6M4E - chain A; structure by X-ray diffraction, 2.10 A resolution.

[Chain A]
Protein: Beta-galactosidase-like enzyme
Source organism: Hamamotoa singularis
UniProtKB: Q564N5 (Q564N5_9BASI); residues 23-594 here = UniProt positions 23-594
Sequence (578 residues; numbered 23 to 600; the number before each row is that of its first residue):
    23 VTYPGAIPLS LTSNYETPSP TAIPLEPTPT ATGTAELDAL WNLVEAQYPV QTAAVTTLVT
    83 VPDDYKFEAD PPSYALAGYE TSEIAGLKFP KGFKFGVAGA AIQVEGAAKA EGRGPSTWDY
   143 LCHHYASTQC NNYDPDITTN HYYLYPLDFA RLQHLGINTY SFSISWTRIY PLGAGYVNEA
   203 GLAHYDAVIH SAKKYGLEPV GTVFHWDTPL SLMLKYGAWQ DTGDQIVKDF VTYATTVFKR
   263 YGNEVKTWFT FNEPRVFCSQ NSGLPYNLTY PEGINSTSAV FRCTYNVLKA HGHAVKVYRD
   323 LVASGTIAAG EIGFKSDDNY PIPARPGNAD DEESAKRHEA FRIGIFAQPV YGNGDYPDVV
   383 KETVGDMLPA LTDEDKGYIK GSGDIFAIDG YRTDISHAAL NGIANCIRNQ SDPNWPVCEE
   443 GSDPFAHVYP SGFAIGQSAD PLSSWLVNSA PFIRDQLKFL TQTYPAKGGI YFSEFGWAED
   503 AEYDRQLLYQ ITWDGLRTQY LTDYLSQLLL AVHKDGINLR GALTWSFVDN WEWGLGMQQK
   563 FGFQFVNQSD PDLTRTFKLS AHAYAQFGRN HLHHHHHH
Not modelled in the structure: 23-54, 597-600
Differences from the reference sequence: expression tag (595-600)
Disulfides: Cys144-Cys152, Cys280-Cys305, Cys428-Cys440
Covalently attached groups: alpha-D-mannopyranose (MAN) linked to Thr74, Thr78; N-acetylglucosamine (NAG) linked to Asn289, Asn297, Asn431, Asn569

[Overview]
Chain A is Beta-galactosidase-like enzyme (Hamamotoa singularis); the structure, Crystal structure of a GH1
beta-glucosidase from Hamamotoa singularis, was determined by X-ray diffraction together with 6M55 from the
same study.
